7CDA - chains B and C of the 6 polymer chains in the assembly; structure by X-ray diffraction, 2.66 A resolution.

# Chain B
Molecule: Tubulin beta chain
Organism: Sus scrofa
UniProt: A0A287AGU7 (A0A287AGU7_PIG); numbering as in UniProt (aligned over 1-445)
Chain sequence (445 residues; each row starts with the number of its first residue):
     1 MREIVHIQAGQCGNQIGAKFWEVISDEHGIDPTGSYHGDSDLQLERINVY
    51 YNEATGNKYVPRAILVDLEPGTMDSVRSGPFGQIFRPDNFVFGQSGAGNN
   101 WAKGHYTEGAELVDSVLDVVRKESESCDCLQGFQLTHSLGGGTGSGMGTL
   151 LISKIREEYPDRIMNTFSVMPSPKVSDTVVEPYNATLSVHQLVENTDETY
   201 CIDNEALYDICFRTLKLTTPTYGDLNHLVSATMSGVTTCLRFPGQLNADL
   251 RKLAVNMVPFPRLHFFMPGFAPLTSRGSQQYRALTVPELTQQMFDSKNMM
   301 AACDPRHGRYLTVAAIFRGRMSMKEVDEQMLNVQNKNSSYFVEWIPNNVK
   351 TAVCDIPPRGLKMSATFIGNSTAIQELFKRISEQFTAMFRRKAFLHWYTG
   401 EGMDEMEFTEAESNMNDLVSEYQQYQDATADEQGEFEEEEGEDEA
Unresolved in the structure: 1, 429-445
Bound ions: Mg2+: Gln-11 (together with GDP)
Ligand contacts:
  - AEU (N-[(3-phenoxyphenyl)methyl]-9H-beta-carbolin-3-amine): Ile-4, His-6, Phe-20, Tyr-50, Gln-134, Leu-135, Thr-136, Asn-165, Thr-166, Phe-167, Glu-198, Tyr-200, Met-233, Val-236, Thr-237, Leu-240, Leu-246, Leu-250, Leu-253, Met-257, Ala-314, Ala-315, Ile-316, Ala-352, Ile-368
  - GDP (guanosine-5'-diphosphate): Gly-10, Gln-11, Cys-12, Gln-15, Ala-97, Asn-99, Ser-138, Gly-140, Gly-141, Gly-142, Thr-143, Gly-144, Ser-145, Val-169, Pro-171, Val-175, Asp-177, Glu-181, Asn-204, Tyr-222, Leu-225, Asn-226
What the authors report for this chain:
  - binding site for AEU: Glu-198, Tyr-200
  - mutagenesis - E198D, E198G, E198Q: abolished binding to AEU

# Chain C
Molecule: Tubulin alpha-1B chain
Organism: Sus scrofa
UniProt: Q2XVP4 (TBA1B_PIG); numbering as in UniProt (aligned over 1-450)
Chain sequence (450 residues; numbered 1 to 450; the number before each row is that of its first residue):
     1 MRECISIHVGQAGVQIGNACWELYCLEHGIQPDGQMPSDKTIGGGDDSFN
    51 TFFSETGAGKHVPRAVFVDLEPTVIDEVRTGTYRQLFHPEQLITGKEDAA
   101 NNYARGHYTIGKEIIDLVLDRIRKLADQCTGLQGFLVFHSFGGGTGSGFT
   151 SLLMERLSVDYGKKSKLEFSIYPAPQVSTAVVEPYNSILTTHTTLEHSDC
   201 AFMVDNEAIYDICRRNLDIERPTYTNLNRLISQIVSSITASLRFDGALNV
   251 DLTEFQTNLVPYPRIHFPLATYAPVISAEKAYHEQLSVAEITNACFEPAN
   301 QMVKCDPRHGKYMACCLLYRGDVVPKDVNAAIATIKTKRSIQFVDWCPTG
   351 FKVGINYQPPTVVPGGDLAKVQRAVCMLSNTTAIAEAWARLDHKFDLMYA
   401 KRAFVHWYVGEGMEEGEFSEAREDMAALEKDYEEVGVDSVEGEGEEEGEE
Unresolved in the structure: 441-450
Bound ions: Ca2+: Asp-39, Thr-41, Gly-44, Glu-55
Ligand contacts: GTP (guanosine-5'-triphosphate): Gly-10, Gln-11, Ala-12, Gln-15, Ile-16, Asp-69, Asp-98, Ala-99, Ala-100, Asn-101, Ser-140, Gly-142, Gly-143, Gly-144, Thr-145, Gly-146, Ile-171, Pro-173, Val-177, Ser-178, Glu-183, Asn-206, Tyr-224, Leu-227, Asn-228, Ile-231
Curated features (UniProtKB/Swiss-Prot):
  - motif: Met-1 to Cys-4 (MREC motif)
  - active site: Glu-254
  - binding site (GTP): Gly-10, Gln-11, Ala-12, Gln-15, Glu-71, Ala-99, Ser-140, Gly-143, Gly-144, Thr-145, Gly-146, Thr-179, Glu-183, Asn-206, Tyr-224, Asn-228, Leu-252
  - binding site (Mg(2+)): Glu-71
  - modified residue: Lys-40 (N6,N6,N6-trimethyllysine), Ser-48 (Phosphoserine), Ser-232 (Phosphoserine), Tyr-282 (3'-nitrotyrosine), Arg-339 (Omega-N-methylarginine), Ser-439 (Phosphoserine), Glu-443 (5-glutamyl polyglutamate), Glu-445 (5-glutamyl polyglutamate)
  - cross-link (Glycyl lysine isopeptide (Lys-Gly)): Lys-326 (interchain with G-Cter in ubiquitin), Lys-370 (interchain with G-Cter in ubiquitin)

# How chain B and chain C interact
Contacting residue pairs (37; chain B residue first):
  Gln-94(B) / Met-1(C)
  Asn-99(B) / Glu-254(C)
  Asp-177(B) / Lys-352(C)  hydrogen bond (backbone-side chain)
  Thr-178(B) / Asn-258(C)
  Val-179(B) / Asn-258(C)  hydrogen bond (backbone-side chain)
  Val-179(B) / Pro-348(C)  hydrophobic
  Thr-219(B) / Lys-326(C)
  Thr-219(B) / Asn-329(C)
  Ala-387(B) / Trp-346(C)
  Met-388(B) / Trp-346(C)
  Arg-390(B) / Asp-345(C)
  Arg-390(B) / Ser-439(C)  hydrogen bond
  Arg-391(B) / Tyr-262(C)  hydrogen bond (backbone-side chain)
  Arg-391(B) / Asp-345(C)  salt bridge
  Arg-391(B) / Trp-346(C)
  Arg-391(B) / Glu-434(C)  hydrogen bond (side chain-backbone)
  Arg-391(B) / Val-435(C)
  Arg-391(B) / Val-437(C)  hydrogen bond (side chain-backbone)
  Arg-391(B) / Asp-438(C)
  Arg-391(B) / Ser-439(C)  hydrogen bond
  Lys-392(B) / Tyr-262(C)
  Ala-393(B) / Pro-261(C)
  Ala-393(B) / Tyr-262(C)
  Ala-393(B) / Trp-346(C)  hydrophobic
  Phe-394(B) / Thr-257(C)
  Phe-394(B) / Asn-258(C)
  Phe-394(B) / Val-260(C)
  Phe-394(B) / Pro-261(C)  hydrogen bond (backbone-backbone)
  Phe-394(B) / Trp-346(C)  hydrophobic
  Phe-394(B) / Cys-347(C)  hydrophobic
  His-396(B) / Val-260(C)  hydrogen bond (side chain-backbone)
  His-396(B) / Pro-261(C)
  His-396(B) / Tyr-262(C)
  His-396(B) / Pro-263(C)
  Trp-397(B) / Gln-256(C)
  Trp-397(B) / Thr-257(C)  hydrogen bond (side chain-backbone)
  Trp-397(B) / Val-260(C)
Other interface residues (no listed pair), chain B (19 interface residues in all): Ser-95, Gly-98, Val-180, Leu-395
Other interface residues (no listed pair), chain C (23 interface residues in all): Arg-2, Met-313

# In short
The interface between chain B and chain C involves 19 residues on one side and 23 on the other, with 10
hydrogen bonds and 1 salt bridge. Polar contacts include Arg-391(B)/Asp-345(C), Asp-177(B)/Lys-352(C) and
Val-179(B)/Asn-258(C). The paper reports a binding site for AEU at Glu-198(B) and Tyr-200(B); E198D, E198G and
E198Q of chain B abolish binding to AEU.
Here chain B is Tubulin beta chain and chain C is Tubulin alpha-1B chain, both from Sus scrofa. Entry 7CDA
(Crystal structure of T2R-TTL-PAC complex) was determined by X-ray diffraction, deposited together with 7CE6,
7CE8 and 7CEK.
